Entry 8JUT (electron microscopy, 4.20 A resolution (low resolution: residue-level contacts below are approximate; hydrogen-bond / salt-bridge calls are withheld)); this record covers chains B and R of the 18 polymer chains in the assembly.

[Chain B]
Protein: LDL receptor related protein 2
Organism: Rattus norvegicus
UniProt: A0A0G2K9W7 (A0A0G2K9W7_RAT); residues 1-4660 here = UniProt positions 1-4660
Amino-acid sequence (4660 residues; row label = number of the first residue in the row):
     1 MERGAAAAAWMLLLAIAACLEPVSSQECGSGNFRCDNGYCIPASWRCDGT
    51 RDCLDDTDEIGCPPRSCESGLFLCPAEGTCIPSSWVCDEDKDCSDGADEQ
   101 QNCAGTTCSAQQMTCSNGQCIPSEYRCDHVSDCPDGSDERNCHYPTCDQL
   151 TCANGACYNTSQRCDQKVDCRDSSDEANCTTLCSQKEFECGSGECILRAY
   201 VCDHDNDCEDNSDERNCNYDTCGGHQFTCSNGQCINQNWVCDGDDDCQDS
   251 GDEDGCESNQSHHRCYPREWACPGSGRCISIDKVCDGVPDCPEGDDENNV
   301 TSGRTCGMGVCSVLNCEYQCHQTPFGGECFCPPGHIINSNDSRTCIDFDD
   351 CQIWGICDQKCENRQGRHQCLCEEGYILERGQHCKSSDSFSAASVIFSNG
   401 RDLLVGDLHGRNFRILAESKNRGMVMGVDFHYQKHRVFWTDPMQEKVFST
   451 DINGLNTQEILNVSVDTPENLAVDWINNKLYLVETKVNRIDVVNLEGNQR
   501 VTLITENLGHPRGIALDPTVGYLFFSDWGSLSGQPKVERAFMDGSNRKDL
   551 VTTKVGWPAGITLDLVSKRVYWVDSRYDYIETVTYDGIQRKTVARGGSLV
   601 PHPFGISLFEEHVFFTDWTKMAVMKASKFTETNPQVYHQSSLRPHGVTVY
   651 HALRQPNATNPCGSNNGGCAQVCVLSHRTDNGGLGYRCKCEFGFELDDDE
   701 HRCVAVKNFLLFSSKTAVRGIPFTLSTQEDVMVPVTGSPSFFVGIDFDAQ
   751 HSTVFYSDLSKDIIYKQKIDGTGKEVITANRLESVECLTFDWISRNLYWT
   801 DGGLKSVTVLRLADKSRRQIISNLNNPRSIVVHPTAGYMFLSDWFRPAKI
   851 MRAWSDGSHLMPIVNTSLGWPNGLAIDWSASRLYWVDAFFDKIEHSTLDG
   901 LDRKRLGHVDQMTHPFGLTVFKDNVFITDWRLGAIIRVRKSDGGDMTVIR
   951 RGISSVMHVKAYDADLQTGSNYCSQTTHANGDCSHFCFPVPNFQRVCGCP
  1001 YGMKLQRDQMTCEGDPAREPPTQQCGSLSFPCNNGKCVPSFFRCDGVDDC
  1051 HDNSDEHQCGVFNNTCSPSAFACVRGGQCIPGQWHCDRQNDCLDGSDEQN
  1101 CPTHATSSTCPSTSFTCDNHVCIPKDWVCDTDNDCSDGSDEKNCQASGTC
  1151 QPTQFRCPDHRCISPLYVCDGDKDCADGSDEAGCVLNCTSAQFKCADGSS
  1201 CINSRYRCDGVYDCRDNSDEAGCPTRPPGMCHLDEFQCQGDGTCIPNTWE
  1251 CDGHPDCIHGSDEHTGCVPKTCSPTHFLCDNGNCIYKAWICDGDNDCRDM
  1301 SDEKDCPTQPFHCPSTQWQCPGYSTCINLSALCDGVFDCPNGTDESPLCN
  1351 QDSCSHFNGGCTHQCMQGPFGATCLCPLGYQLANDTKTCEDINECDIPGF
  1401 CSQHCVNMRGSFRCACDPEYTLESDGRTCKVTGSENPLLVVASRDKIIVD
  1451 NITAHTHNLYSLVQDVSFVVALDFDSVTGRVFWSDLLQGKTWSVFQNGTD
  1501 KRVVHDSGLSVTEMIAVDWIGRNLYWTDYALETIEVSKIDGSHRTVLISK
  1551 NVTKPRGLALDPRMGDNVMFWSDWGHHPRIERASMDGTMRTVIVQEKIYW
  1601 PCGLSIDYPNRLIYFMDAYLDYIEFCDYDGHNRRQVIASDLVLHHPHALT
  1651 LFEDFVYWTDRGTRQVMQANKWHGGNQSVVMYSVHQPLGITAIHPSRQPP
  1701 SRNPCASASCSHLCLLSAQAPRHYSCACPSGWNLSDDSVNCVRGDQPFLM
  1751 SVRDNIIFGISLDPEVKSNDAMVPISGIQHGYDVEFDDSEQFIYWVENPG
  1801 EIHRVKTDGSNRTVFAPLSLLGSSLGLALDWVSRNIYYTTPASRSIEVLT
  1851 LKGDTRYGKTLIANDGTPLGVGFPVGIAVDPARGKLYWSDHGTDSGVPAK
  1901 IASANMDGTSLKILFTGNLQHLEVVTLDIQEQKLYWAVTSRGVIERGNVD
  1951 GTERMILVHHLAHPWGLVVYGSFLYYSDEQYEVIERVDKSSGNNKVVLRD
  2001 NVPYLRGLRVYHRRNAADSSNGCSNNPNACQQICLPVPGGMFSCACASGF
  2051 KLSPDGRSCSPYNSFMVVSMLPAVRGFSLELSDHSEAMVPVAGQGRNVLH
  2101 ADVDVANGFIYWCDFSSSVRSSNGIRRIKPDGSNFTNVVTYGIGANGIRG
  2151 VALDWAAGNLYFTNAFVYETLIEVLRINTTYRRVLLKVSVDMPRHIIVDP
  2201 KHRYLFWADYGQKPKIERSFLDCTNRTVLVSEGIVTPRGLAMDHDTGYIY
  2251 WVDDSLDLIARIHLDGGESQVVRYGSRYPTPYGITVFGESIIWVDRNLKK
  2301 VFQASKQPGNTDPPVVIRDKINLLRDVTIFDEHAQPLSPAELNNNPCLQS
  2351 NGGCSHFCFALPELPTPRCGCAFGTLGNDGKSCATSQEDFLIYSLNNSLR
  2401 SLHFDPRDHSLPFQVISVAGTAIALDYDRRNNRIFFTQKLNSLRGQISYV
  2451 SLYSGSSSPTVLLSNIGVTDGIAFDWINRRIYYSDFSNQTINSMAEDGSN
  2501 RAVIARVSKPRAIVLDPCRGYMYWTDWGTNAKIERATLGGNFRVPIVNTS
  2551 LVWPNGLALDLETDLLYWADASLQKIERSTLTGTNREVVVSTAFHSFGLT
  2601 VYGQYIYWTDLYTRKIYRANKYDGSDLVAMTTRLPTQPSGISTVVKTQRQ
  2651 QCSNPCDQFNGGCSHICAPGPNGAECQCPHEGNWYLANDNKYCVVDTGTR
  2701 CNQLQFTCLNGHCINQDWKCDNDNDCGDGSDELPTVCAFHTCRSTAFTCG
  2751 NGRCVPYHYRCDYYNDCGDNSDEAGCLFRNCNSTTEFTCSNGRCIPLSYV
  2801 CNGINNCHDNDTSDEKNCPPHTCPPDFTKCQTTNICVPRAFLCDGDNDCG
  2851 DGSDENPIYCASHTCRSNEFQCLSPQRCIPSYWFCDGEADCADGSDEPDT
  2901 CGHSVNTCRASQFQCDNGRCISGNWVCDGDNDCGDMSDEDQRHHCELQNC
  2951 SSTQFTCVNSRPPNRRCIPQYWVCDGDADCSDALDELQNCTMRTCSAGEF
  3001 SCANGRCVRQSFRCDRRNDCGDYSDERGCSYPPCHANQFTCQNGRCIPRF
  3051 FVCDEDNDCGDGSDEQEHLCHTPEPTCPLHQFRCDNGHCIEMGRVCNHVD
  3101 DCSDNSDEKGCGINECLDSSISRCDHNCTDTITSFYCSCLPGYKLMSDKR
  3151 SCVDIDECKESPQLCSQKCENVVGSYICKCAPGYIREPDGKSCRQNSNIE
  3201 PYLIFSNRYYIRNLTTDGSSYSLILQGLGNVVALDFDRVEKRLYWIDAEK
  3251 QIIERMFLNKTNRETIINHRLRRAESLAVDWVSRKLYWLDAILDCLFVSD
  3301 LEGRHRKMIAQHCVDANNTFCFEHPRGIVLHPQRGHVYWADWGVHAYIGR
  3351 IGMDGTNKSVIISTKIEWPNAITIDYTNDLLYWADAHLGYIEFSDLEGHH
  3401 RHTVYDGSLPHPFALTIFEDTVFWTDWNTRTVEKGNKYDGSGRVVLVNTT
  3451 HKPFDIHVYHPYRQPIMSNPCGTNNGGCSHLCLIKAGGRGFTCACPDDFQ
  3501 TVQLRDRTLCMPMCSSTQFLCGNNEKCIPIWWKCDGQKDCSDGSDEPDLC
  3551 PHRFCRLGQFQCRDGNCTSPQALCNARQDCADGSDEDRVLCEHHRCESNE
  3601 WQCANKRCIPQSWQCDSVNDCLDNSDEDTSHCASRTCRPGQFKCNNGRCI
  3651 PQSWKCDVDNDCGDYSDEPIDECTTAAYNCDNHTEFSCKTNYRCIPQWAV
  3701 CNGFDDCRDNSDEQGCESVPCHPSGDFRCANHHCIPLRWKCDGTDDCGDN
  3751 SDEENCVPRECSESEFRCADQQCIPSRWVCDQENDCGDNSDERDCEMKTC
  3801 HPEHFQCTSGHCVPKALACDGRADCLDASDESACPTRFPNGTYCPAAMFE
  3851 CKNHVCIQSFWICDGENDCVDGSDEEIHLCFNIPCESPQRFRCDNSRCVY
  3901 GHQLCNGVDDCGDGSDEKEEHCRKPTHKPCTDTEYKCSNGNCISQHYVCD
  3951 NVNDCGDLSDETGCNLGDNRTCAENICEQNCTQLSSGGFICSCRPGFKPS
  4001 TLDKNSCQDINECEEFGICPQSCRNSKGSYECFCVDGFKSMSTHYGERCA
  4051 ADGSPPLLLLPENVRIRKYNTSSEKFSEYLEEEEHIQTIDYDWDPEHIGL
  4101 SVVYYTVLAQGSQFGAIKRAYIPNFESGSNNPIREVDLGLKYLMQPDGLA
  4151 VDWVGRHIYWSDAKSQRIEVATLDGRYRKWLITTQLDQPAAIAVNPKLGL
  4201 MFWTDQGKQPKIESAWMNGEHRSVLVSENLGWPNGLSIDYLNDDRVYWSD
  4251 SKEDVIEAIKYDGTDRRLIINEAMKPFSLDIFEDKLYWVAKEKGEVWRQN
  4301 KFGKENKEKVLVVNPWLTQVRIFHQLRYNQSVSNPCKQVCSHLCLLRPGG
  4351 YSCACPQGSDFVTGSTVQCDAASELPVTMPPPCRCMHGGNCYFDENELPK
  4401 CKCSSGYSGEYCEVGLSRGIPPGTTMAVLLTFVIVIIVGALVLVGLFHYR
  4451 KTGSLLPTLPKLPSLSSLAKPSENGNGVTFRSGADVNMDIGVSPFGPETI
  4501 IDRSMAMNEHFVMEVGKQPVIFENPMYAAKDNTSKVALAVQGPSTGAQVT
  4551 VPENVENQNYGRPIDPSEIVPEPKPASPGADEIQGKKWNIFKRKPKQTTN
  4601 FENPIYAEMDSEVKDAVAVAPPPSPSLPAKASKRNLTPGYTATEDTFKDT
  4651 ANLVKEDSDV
Not modelled in the structure: 1-26, 105-185, 4416-4660
Cystine bridges: Cys-28/Cys-40, Cys-35/Cys-53, Cys-47/Cys-62, Cys-67/Cys-80, Cys-74/Cys-93, Cys-87/Cys-103, Cys-190/Cys-208, Cys-202/Cys-217, Cys-222/Cys-234, Cys-229/Cys-247, Cys-241/Cys-256, Cys-265/Cys-278, Cys-272/Cys-291, Cys-285/Cys-306, Cys-311/Cys-320, Cys-316/Cys-329, Cys-331/Cys-345, Cys-351/Cys-361, Cys-357/Cys-370, Cys-372/Cys-384, Cys-662/Cys-673, Cys-669/Cys-688, Cys-690/Cys-703, Cys-973/Cys-987, Cys-983/Cys-997, Cys-999/Cys-1012, Cys-1025/Cys-1037, Cys-1032/Cys-1050, Cys-1044/Cys-1059, Cys-1066/Cys-1079, Cys-1073/Cys-1092, Cys-1086/Cys-1101, Cys-1110/Cys-1122, Cys-1117/Cys-1135, Cys-1129/Cys-1144, Cys-1150/Cys-1162, Cys-1157/Cys-1175, Cys-1169/Cys-1184, Cys-1188/Cys-1201, Cys-1195/Cys-1214, Cys-1208/Cys-1223, Cys-1231/Cys-1244, Cys-1238/Cys-1257, Cys-1251/Cys-1267, Cys-1272/Cys-1284, Cys-1279/Cys-1297, Cys-1313/Cys-1326, Cys-1320/Cys-1339, Cys-1333/Cys-1349, Cys-1354/Cys-1365, Cys-1361/Cys-1374, Cys-1376/Cys-1389, Cys-1395/Cys-1405, Cys-1401/Cys-1414, Cys-1416/Cys-1429, Cys-1710/Cys-1726, Cys-1728/Cys-1741, Cys-2023/Cys-2034, Cys-2030/Cys-2044, Cys-2046/Cys-2059, Cys-2347/Cys-2358, Cys-2354/Cys-2369, Cys-2371/Cys-2383, Cys-2518/Cys-2652, Cys-2656/Cys-2667, Cys-2663/Cys-2676, Cys-2678/Cys-2693, Cys-2701/Cys-2713, Cys-2708/Cys-2726, Cys-2720/Cys-2737, Cys-2742/Cys-2754, Cys-2749/Cys-2767, Cys-2761/Cys-2776, Cys-2781/Cys-2794, Cys-2789/Cys-2807, Cys-2801/Cys-2818, Cys-2823/Cys-2836, Cys-2830/Cys-2849, Cys-2843/Cys-2860, Cys-2865/Cys-2878, Cys-2872/Cys-2891, Cys-2885/Cys-2901, Cys-2908/Cys-2920, Cys-2915/Cys-2933, Cys-2927/Cys-2945, Cys-2950/Cys-2967, Cys-2957/Cys-2980, Cys-2974/Cys-2990, Cys-2995/Cys-3007, Cys-3002/Cys-3020, Cys-3014/Cys-3029, Cys-3034/Cys-3046, Cys-3041/Cys-3059, Cys-3053/Cys-3070, Cys-3077/Cys-3089, Cys-3084/Cys-3102, Cys-3096/Cys-3111, Cys-3116/Cys-3128, Cys-3124/Cys-3137, Cys-3139/Cys-3152, Cys-3158/Cys-3169, Cys-3165/Cys-3178, Cys-3180/Cys-3193, Cys-3313/Cys-3321, Cys-3471/Cys-3482, Cys-3478/Cys-3493, Cys-3495/Cys-3510, Cys-3514/Cys-3527, Cys-3521/Cys-3540, Cys-3534/Cys-3550, Cys-3555/Cys-3567, Cys-3562/Cys-3580, Cys-3574/Cys-3591, Cys-3596/Cys-3608, Cys-3603/Cys-3621, Cys-3615/Cys-3632, Cys-3644/Cys-3662, Cys-3656/Cys-3673, Cys-3680/Cys-3694, Cys-3688/Cys-3707, Cys-3701/Cys-3716, Cys-3721/Cys-3734, Cys-3729/Cys-3747, Cys-3741/Cys-3756, Cys-3761/Cys-3773, Cys-3768/Cys-3786, Cys-3780/Cys-3795, Cys-3800/Cys-3812, Cys-3807/Cys-3825, Cys-3819/Cys-3834, Cys-3844/Cys-3856, Cys-3851/Cys-3869, Cys-3863/Cys-3880, Cys-3885/Cys-3898, Cys-3893/Cys-3911, Cys-3905/Cys-3922, Cys-3930/Cys-3942, Cys-3937/Cys-3955, Cys-3949/Cys-3964, Cys-3972/Cys-3981, Cys-3977/Cys-3991, Cys-3993/Cys-4007, Cys-4013/Cys-4023, Cys-4019/Cys-4032, Cys-4034/Cys-4049, Cys-4336/Cys-4344, Cys-4340/Cys-4353, Cys-4355/Cys-4369, Cys-4383/Cys-4391, Cys-4385/Cys-4401, Cys-4403/Cys-4412
Glycans and other covalent adducts: 2-acetamido-2-deoxy-alpha-D-galactopyranose (A2G) linked to Thr-221, Thr-1022, Thr-1065, Thr-1103, Thr-1109, Thr-1149, Thr-1225, Thr-1271, Thr-2741, Thr-3636, Thr-3799, Thr-3836; N-acetylglucosamine (NAG) linked to Asn-340, Asn-462, Asn-657, Asn-865, Asn-1064, Asn-1187, Asn-1384, Asn-1451, Asn-1497, Asn-1551, Asn-1676, Asn-1733, Asn-1811, Asn-2134, Asn-2178, Asn-2225, Asn-2396, Asn-2488, Asn-2548, Asn-2782, Asn-2810, Asn-3127, Asn-3213, Asn-3259, Asn-3317, Asn-3448, Asn-3566, Asn-3682, Asn-3840, Asn-3980, Asn-4070, Asn-4329; glycan linked to Asn-3357
Bound ions: Ca2+ site 1: Trp-45, Asp-48, Thr-50, Asp-52, Asp-58, Glu-59; Ca2+ site 2: Trp-85, Asp-88, Asp-90, Asp-92, Asp-98, Glu-99; Ca2+ site 3: Tyr-200, Asp-203, Asp-205, Asp-207, Asp-213, Glu-214; Ca2+ site 4: Trp-239, Asp-242, Asp-244, Asp-246, Asp-252, Glu-253; Ca2+ site 5: Lys-283, Asp-286, Val-288, Asp-290, Asp-296, Glu-297; Ca2+ site 6: Ser-575, Asp-578, Thr-1131; Ca2+ site 7: Ala-888, Asp-891, Thr-913; Ca2+ site 8: Phe-1042, Asp-1045, Val-1047, Asp-1049, Asp-1055, Glu-1056; Ca2+ site 9: Trp-1084, Asp-1087, Gln-1089, Asp-1091, Asp-1097, Glu-1098; Ca2+ site 10: Trp-1127, Asp-1130, Asp-1132, Asp-1134, Asp-1140, Glu-1141; Ca2+ site 11: Tyr-1167, Asp-1170, Asp-1172, Asp-1174, Asp-1180, Glu-1181; Ca2+ site 12: Tyr-1206, Asp-1209, Val-1211, Asp-1213, Asp-1219, Glu-1220; 33 more Ca2+ sites not listed; 1 more Ni2+ sites not listed

[Chain R]
Protein: unclear peptide
Organism: Rattus norvegicus
Amino-acid sequence (5 residues; each row starts with the number of its first residue; X marks 3 residues of unknown identity (built as UNK)):
     1 XEEXX

[Interface between chain B and chain R]
Residue-residue contacts - 8 pairs, chain B then chain R:
  Leu-2071(B) / Glu-3(R)
  Asn-2097(B) / Glu-3(R)
  Phe-2115(B) / Glu-3(R)
  Arg-2149(B) / Glu-2(R)
  Tyr-2210(B) / Glu-2(R)
  Arg-2238(B) / Glu-2(R)
  Arg-2296(B) / Glu-3(R)
  Arg-2325(B) / Glu-3(R)
Interface residues without a listed pair, chain B (12 interface residues in all): Leu-2099, Ser-2117, Asn-2146, Tyr-2282

[Summary]
12 residues of chain B face 2 of chain R across their interface. N-acetylglucosamine is covalently linked to
Asn-340(B), Asn-462(B), Asn-657(B), Asn-865(B), Asn-1064(B) and Asn-1187(B) and 26 more. Covalently linked
2-acetamido-2-deoxy-alpha-D-galactopyranose: at Thr-221(B), Thr-1022(B), Thr-1065(B), Thr-1103(B), Thr-1109(B)
and Thr-1149(B) and 6 more.
Here chain B is LDL receptor related protein 2 and chain R is unclear peptide, both from Rattus norvegicus.
Entry 8JUT (rat megalin RAP complex) was determined by electron microscopy, deposited together with 8JUU,
8JX8, 8JX9, 8JXA, 8JXB, 8JXC and 5 further entries.
